Entry 9DJZ (electron microscopy, 3.90 A resolution); this record covers chains C and B of the 3 polymer chains in the assembly.

# Chain C (and B)
Protein: Nuclear distribution protein PAC1
From: Saccharomyces cerevisiae
Notes: chain B of this document is another copy of the same molecule, construct and numbering; everything in this record applies to it too
Reference sequence: P39946 (LIS1_YEAST); residues 1-494 here = UniProt positions 1-494
Sequence (495 residues; row label = number of the first residue in the row; numbering starts at 0):
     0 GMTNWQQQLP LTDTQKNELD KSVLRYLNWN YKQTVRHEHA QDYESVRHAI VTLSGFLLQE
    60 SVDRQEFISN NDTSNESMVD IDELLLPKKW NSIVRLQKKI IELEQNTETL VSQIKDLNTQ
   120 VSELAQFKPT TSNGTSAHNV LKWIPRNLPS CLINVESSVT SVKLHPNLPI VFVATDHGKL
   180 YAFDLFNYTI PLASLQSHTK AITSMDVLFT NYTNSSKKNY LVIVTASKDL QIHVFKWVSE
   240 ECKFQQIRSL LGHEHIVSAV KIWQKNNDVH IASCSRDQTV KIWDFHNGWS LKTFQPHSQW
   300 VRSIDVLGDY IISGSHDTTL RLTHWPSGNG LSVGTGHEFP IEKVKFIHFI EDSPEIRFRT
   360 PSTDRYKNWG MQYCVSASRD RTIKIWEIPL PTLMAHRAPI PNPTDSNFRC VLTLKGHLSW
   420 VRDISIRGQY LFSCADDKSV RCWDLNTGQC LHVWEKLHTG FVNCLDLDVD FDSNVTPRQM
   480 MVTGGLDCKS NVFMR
Not modelled in the structure: 0-138
Sequence notes: expression tag (0)
What the authors report for this chain:
  - mutagenesis - R275A/R301A/R378A/W419A/K437A: abolished catalytic activity with Dynein heavy chain, cytoplasmic
  - mutagenesis - R275A/R301A/R378A/W419A/K437A: abolished binding to Dynein heavy chain, cytoplasmic (citing earlier work)

# Chain C / chain B interface
Contacting residue pairs (16):
  Asn153(C) - Asn166(B)
  Val154(C) - Leu167(B)
  Glu155(C) - Leu167(B)
  Glu155(C) - Ser238(B)  hydrogen bond (backbone-side chain)
  His176(C) - Glu239(B)  hydrogen bond (side chain-backbone)
  His176(C) - Cys241(B)  hydrogen bond
  Lys178(C) - Asp183(B)  salt bridge
  Thr188(C) - Arg477(B)
  Ile189(C) - Arg477(B)
  Ile189(C) - Met479(B)  hydrophobic
  Ile189(C) - Arg494(B)  hydrogen bond (backbone-side chain)
  Pro190(C) - Pro168(B)
  Pro190(C) - Phe185(B)
  Pro190(C) - Arg494(B)  hydrogen bond (backbone-side chain)
  Leu191(C) - Phe185(B)
  Leu191(C) - Arg494(B)
Interface residues without a listed pair, chain C (11 interface residues in all): Ala192, Ser193
Interface residues without a listed pair, chain B (12 interface residues in all): Gln478

# Overview
11 residues of chain C face 12 of chain B across their interface; the contacts include 5 hydrogen bonds and 1
salt bridge. Among the polar pairs are Lys178(C)-Asp183(B), Glu155(C)-Ser238(B) and His176(C)-Glu239(B). From
the paper: R275A/R301A/R378A/W419A/K437A of chain C abolish catalytic activity with Dynein heavy chain,
cytoplasmic; R275A/R301A/R378A/W419A/K437A of chain C abolish binding to Dynein heavy chain, cytoplasmic.
Chain C and chain B are both Nuclear distribution protein PAC1 (Saccharomyces cerevisiae); the structure,
CryoEM structures of yeast cytoplasmic dynein in the presence of ATP and Lis1, was determined by electron
microscopy together with 9DJ7, 9DJU, 9DK0, 9DKH, 9DKM, 9DKX and 6 further entries from the same study.
